PDB entry 5CPI | X-ray diffraction, 2.90 A resolution | chains G and I of the 10 polymer chains in the assembly

== Chain G ==
Molecule: Histone H2A type 1-B/E
From: Homo sapiens
UniProt: P04908 (H2A1B_HUMAN); residues 0-129 here correspond to UniProt positions 1-130 (UniProt number = residue number + 1)
Amino-acid sequence (133 residues; each row starts with the number of its first residue; numbers below 1 keep their minus sign (Gly-3 is residue -3)):
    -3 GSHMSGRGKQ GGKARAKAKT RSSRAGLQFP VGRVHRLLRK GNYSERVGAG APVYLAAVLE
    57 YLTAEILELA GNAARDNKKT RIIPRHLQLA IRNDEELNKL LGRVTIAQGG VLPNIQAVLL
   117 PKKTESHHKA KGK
Unresolved in the structure: -3 to 14, 119-129
Differences from the reference sequence: expression tag (-3 to -1)
UniProt features mapped onto this chain:
  - modified residue: Ser1 (N-acetylserine), Arg3 (Citrulline), Lys5 (N6-(2-hydroxyisobutyryl)lysine), Lys9 (N6-(2-hydroxyisobutyryl)lysine), Lys13 (N6-(beta-hydroxybutyryl)lysine), Lys36 (N6-(2-hydroxyisobutyryl)lysine), Lys74 (N6-(2-hydroxyisobutyryl)lysine), Lys75 (N6-(2-hydroxyisobutyryl)lysine), Lys95 (N6-(2-hydroxyisobutyryl)lysine), Gln104 (N5-methylglutamine), Lys118 (N6-(2-hydroxyisobutyryl)lysine), Lys119 (N6-crotonyllysine), Thr120 (Phosphothreonine), Lys125 (N6-crotonyllysine)
  - cross-link (Glycyl lysine isopeptide (Lys-Gly)): Lys13 (interchain with G-Cter in ubiquitin), Lys15 (interchain with G-Cter in ubiquitin), Lys119 (interchain with G-Cter in ubiquitin)

== Chain I ==
Molecule: 146-nt DNA strand
Sequence (146 nucleotides; numbered 1 to 146; the number before each row is that of its first residue):
     1 ATCCAAATGG ATTCGAATGG AATCATTGAA TGGAAATGAA TGGAATCATT GGTTGGACTC
    61 AAATGGAATT TTCGAACAGG CTCAAATGGA ATCTTCGAAT GGATTCGAAT GTAATCATTT
   121 TCGAATGGAT TCGAATGGAA TCTGAT

== Interface between chain G and chain I ==
Residue-residue contacts - 15 pairs, chain G then chain I:
  Lys15(G) - DT119(I)  salt bridge to the phosphate
  Arg29(G) - DT121(I)  sugar contact
  Arg29(G) - DC122(I)  salt bridge to the phosphate
  His31(G) - DT112(I)  salt bridge to the phosphate
  Arg42(G) - DG111(I)  phosphate contact
  Arg42(G) - DT112(I)  phosphate contact
  Val43(G) - DG111(I)  sugar contact
  Val43(G) - DT112(I)  hydrogen bond to the phosphate
  Gly44(G) - DG111(I)  phosphate contact
  Ala45(G) - DG111(I)  hydrogen bond to the phosphate
  Lys75(G) - DT131(I)  phosphate contact
  Lys75(G) - DC132(I)  salt bridge to the phosphate
  Thr76(G) - DT130(I)  hydrogen bond to the phosphate
  Thr76(G) - DT131(I)  hydrogen bond to the phosphate
  Arg77(G) - DT131(I)  hydrogen bond to the phosphate
Interface residues without a listed pair, chain G (11 interface residues in all): Glu41
Interface residues without a listed pair, chain I (9 interface residues in all): DT110

== Overview ==
11 residues of chain G and 9 residues of chain I are in contact, with 5 hydrogen bonds and 4 salt bridges.
Among the polar pairs are Val43(G)-DT112(I), Ala45(G)-DG111(I) and Thr76(G)-DT130(I).
Here chain G is Histone H2A type 1-B/E (Homo sapiens) and chain I is a 146-nt DNA strand. Entry 5CPI
(Nucleosome containing unmethylated Sat2R DNA) was determined by X-ray diffraction together with 5CPJ and 5CPK
from the same study.
